Entry 2L1G (solution NMR); this record covers chains A and C of the 3 polymer chains in the assembly.

== Chain A ==
Molecule: THAP domain-containing protein 1
From: Homo sapiens
Notes: fragment: zinc finger domain
Reference sequence: Q9NVV9 (THAP1_HUMAN); residue numbers follow UniProt; this construct covers 1-82
Sequence (87 residues; numbered 1 to 87; the number before each row is that of its first residue):
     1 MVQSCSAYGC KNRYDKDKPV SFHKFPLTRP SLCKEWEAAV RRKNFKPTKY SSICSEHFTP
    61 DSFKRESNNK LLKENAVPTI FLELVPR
Differences from the reference sequence: engineered mutation Ser62 (Cys in Q9NVV9), Ser67 (Cys in Q9NVV9); expression tag (83-87)
Bound ions: Zn2+: Cys5, Cys10, Cys54, His57
Curated features (UniProtKB/Swiss-Prot):
  - zinc finger: Met1 to Phe81 (THAP-type)
  - natural variant: Ser6 (S6F: In DYT6; S6P: In DYT6), Ala7 (A7D: In DYT6), Tyr8 (Y8C: In DYT6), Gly9 (G9C: In DYT6), Asn12 (N12K: In DYT6), Arg13 (R13H: In DYT6), Lys16 (K16E: In DYT6), Asp17 (D17G: In DYT6), Ser21 (S21C: In DYT6; S21T: In DYT6), His23 (H23P: In DYT6), Lys24 (K24E: In DYT6), Pro26 (P26L: In DYT6; P26R: In DYT6), 13 further natural variant entries in UniProt
  - mutagenesis: Ser4 (S4A: Does not affect DNA-binding), Cys5 (C5A: Abolishes DNA- and zinc-binding), Ser6 (S6A: Does not affect DNA-binding), Tyr8 (Y8A: Does not affect DNA-binding), Cys10 (C10A: Abolishes DNA- and zinc-binding), Lys11 (K11A: Partially affects DNA-binding), Lys16 (K16A: Does not affect DNA-binding), Lys24 (K24A: Strongly affects DNA-binding), Pro26 (P26A: Abolishes DNA- and zinc-binding), Leu27 (L27A: Partially affects DNA-binding), Thr28 to Pro30 (Strongly affects DNA-binding), Thr28 (T28A: Does not affect DNA-binding), 30 further mutagenesis entries in UniProt

== Chain C ==
Molecule: 16-nt DNA strand
Sequence (16 nucleotides; row label = number of the first residue in the row):
    17 CGCTGCCCAC ACAAGC

== How chain A and chain C interact ==
Residue-residue contacts (22; chain A residue first):
  Met1(A) with DT20(C), base contact; DG21(C), base contact
  Gln3(A) with DC19(C), phosphate contact; DT20(C), base contact
  Lys11(A) with DC19(C), phosphate contact
  Lys24(A) with DC24(C), base contact
  Asn44(A) with DT20(C), phosphate contact
  Phe45(A) with DT20(C), sugar contact
  Lys46(A) with DC19(C), phosphate contact; DT20(C), phosphate contact; DG21(C), phosphate contact
  Pro47(A) with DT20(C), sugar contact; DG21(C), phosphate contact; DC22(C), base contact
  Thr48(A) with DG21(C), phosphate contact; DC22(C), phosphate contact
  Tyr50(A) with DC22(C), base contact; DC23(C), base contact
  Ser51(A) with DC22(C), base contact
  Arg65(A) with DC28(C), sugar contact
  Lys70(A) with DA29(C), phosphate contact; DA30(C), phosphate contact

== Summary ==
The interface between chain A and chain C involves 13 residues on one side and 9 on the other. Cys5(A),
Cys10(A), Cys54(A) and His57(A) coordinate Zn2+. From UniProt: 38 mutagenesis sites on chain A.
Here chain A is THAP domain-containing protein 1 (Homo sapiens) and chain C is a 16-nt DNA strand. Entry 2L1G
(RDC refined solution structure of the THAP zinc finger of THAP1 in complex with its 16bp ...) was determined
by solution NMR.
